8JO2 - chains 2 and D of the 10 polymer chains in the assembly; structure by electron microscopy, 2.74 A resolution.

== Chain 2 ==
Molecule: 65-nt DNA strand
Sequence (65 nucleotides; each row starts with the number of its first residue):
     1 CGCCGCGTCA GACTCGTAGG ATTATACGAC CTTGCTTAGG ATAATATTAA GAAATTAATA
    61 TTTCT

== Chain D ==
Molecule: DNA-directed RNA polymerase subunit beta'
Source organism: Escherichia coli BL21(DE3)
UniProt: A0A140NH27 (A0A140NH27_ECOBD); residues 1-1407 here = UniProt positions 1-1407
Sequence (1407 residues; row label = number of the first residue in the row):
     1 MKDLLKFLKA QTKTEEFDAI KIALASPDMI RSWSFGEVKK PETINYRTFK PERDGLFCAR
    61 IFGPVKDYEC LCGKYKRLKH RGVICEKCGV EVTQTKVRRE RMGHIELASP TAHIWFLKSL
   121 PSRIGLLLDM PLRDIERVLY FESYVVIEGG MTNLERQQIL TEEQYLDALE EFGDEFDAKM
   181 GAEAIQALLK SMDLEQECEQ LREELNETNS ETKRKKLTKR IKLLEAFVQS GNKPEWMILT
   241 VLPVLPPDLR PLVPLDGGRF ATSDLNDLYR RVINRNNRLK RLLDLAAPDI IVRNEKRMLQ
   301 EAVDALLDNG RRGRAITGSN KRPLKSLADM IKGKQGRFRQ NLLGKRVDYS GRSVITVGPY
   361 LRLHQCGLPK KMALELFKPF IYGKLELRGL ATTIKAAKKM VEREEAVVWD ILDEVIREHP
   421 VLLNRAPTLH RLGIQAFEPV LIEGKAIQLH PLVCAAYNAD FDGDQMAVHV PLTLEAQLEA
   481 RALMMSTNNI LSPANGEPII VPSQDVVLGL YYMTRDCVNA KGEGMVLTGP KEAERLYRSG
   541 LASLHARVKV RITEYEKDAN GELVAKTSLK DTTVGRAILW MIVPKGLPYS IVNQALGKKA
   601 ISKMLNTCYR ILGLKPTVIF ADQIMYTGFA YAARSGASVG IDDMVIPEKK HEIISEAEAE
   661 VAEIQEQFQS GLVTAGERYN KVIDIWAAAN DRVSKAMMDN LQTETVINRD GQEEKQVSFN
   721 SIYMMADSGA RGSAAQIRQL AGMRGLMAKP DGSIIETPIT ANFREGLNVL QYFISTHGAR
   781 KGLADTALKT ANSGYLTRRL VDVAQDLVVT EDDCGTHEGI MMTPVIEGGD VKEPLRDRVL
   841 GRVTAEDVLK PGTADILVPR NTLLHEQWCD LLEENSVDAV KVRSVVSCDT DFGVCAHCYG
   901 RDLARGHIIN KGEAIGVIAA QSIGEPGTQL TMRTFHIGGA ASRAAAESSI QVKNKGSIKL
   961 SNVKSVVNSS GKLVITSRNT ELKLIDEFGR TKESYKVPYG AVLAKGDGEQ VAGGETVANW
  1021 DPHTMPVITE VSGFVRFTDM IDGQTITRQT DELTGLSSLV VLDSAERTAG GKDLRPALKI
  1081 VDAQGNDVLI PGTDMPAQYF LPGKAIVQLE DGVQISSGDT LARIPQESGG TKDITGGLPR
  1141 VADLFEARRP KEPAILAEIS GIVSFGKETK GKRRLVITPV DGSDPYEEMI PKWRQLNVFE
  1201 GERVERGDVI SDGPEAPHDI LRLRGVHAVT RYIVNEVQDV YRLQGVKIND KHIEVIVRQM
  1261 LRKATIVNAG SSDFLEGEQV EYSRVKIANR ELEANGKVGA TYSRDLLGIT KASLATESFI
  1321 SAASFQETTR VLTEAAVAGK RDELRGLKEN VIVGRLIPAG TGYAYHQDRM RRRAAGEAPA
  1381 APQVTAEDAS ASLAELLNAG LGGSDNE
Disordered / not traced: 1-14, 933-943, 1377-1407

== How chain 2 and chain D interact ==
Pairs across the interface - 30 pairs, chain 2 then chain D:
  DC1(2) - Met1189(D)  sugar contact
  DG2(2) - Lys1172(D)  phosphate contact
  DG2(2) - Met1189(D)  phosphate contact
  DT8(2) - Arg1330(D)  sugar contact
  DC9(2) - Arg311(D)  salt bridge to the phosphate
  DC9(2) - Arg1330(D)  sugar contact
  DA10(2) - Lys332(D)  salt bridge to the phosphate
  DA10(2) - Glu1327(D)  hydrogen bond to the phosphate
  DA10(2) - Thr1328(D)  phosphate contact
  DG11(2) - Arg339(D)  salt bridge to the phosphate
  DG11(2) - Tyr795(D)  phosphate contact
  DG11(2) - Arg798(D)  salt bridge to the phosphate
  DG11(2) - Phe1325(D)  phosphate contact
  DG11(2) - Gln1326(D)  phosphate contact
  DA12(2) - Lys334(D)  sugar contact
  DA12(2) - Arg339(D)  sugar contact
  DA12(2) - Thr790(D)  hydrogen bond to the base
  DA12(2) - Ala791(D)  phosphate contact
  DA12(2) - Gly794(D)  sugar contact
  DA12(2) - Tyr795(D)  phosphate contact
  DA12(2) - Arg798(D)  sugar contact
  DC13(2) - Lys334(D)  salt bridge to the phosphate
  DC13(2) - Arg339(D)  salt bridge to the phosphate
  DT14(2) - Arg352(D)  hydrogen bond to the phosphate
  DT14(2) - Ala426(D)  sugar contact
  DC15(2) - Arg346(D)  salt bridge to the phosphate
  DC15(2) - Arg352(D)  hydrogen bond to the phosphate
  DG20(2) - Arg322(D)  base contact
  DA21(2) - Ser319(D)  base contact
  DA21(2) - Asn320(D)  hydrogen bond to the base
Interface residues without a listed pair, chain 2 (14 interface residues in all): DG7, DG34
Interface residues without a listed pair, chain D (25 interface residues in all): Arg53, Leu120, Thr1329

== Overview ==
14 residues of chain 2 face 25 of chain D across their interface, with 5 hydrogen bonds and 7 salt bridges.
Polar contacts include DA12(2)-Thr790(D), DA21(2)-Asn320(D) and DA10(2)-Glu1327(D).
Chain 2 is a 65-nt DNA strand and chain D is DNA-directed RNA polymerase subunit beta' (Escherichia coli
BL21(DE3)); the structure, Structural basis of transcriptional activation by the OmpR/PhoB-family response
regulator PmrA, was determined by electron microscopy.
